8Q3W - chains C and L of the 12 polymer chains in the assembly; structure by electron microscopy, 3.18 A resolution.

Chain C:
Protein: Insertion sequence IS5376 putative ATP-binding protein
From: Geobacillus stearothermophilus
UniProt: Q45619 (ISTB_GEOSE); residues 1-251 here = UniProt positions 1-251
Amino-acid sequence (254 residues; numbered -2 to 251; the number before each row is that of its first residue; numbers below 1 keep their minus sign (Gly-2 is residue -2)):
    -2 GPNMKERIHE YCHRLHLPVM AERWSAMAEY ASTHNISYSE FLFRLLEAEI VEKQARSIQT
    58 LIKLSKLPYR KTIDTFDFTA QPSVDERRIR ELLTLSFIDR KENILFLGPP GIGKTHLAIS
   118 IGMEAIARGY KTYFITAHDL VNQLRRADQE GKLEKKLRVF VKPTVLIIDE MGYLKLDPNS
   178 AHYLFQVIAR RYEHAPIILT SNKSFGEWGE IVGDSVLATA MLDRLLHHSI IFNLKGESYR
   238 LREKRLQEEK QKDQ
Unresolved in the structure: -2 to 0, 247-251
Sequence notes: expression tag (-2 to 0)
Swiss-Prot annotation at these positions:
  - binding site (ATP): Gly105 to Thr112
Metal / ion sites: Mg2+: Thr112 (together with ATP)
Small-molecule neighbours:
  - ATP (adenosine-5'-triphosphate), molecule 1: Tyr66, Lys68, Thr72, Phe73, Asp74, Gln78, Pro106, Pro107, Gly108, Ile109, Gly110, Lys111, Thr112, His113, Glu167, Tyr170, Tyr236, Arg237
  - ATP, molecule 2: Tyr189, Arg221, His224
From the paper describing this entry:
  - mutagenesis - Y35A, R84A, E167Q, Y170A: decreased catalytic activity
  - mutagenesis - Y170A: unchanged catalytic activity (integration activity)

Chain L:
Molecule: DNA (48-MER) Traget DNA Rv
Sequence (60 nucleotides; numbered -3 to 56; the number before each row is that of its first residue; numbers below 1 keep their minus sign (DC-3 is residue -3)):
    -3 CCTGAAGGGA GGCATGGCAT AACTAGTCAG CGTGGCTAAC ACGTCGGATC ATCGCAAGCA
Unresolved in the structure: -3 to 0, 49-56

Chain C / chain L interface:
Contacting residue pairs (5):
  Arg53(C) - DA37(L)  salt bridge to the phosphate
  Leu61(C) - DC36(L)  phosphate contact
  Lys128(C) - DA35(L)  salt bridge to the phosphate
  Lys159(C) - DA34(L)  hydrogen bond to the phosphate
  Lys159(C) - DA35(L)  salt bridge to the phosphate
Other interface residues (no listed pair), chain C (5 interface residues in all): Arg155

In short:
Chain C and chain L form an interface of 5 and 4 residues respectively; the contacts include 1 hydrogen bond
and 3 salt bridges. Polar contacts include Lys159(C)-DA34(L), Arg53(C)-DA37(L) and Lys128(C)-DA35(L). From the
paper: Y35A, R84A and E167Q of chain C, among others, reduce catalytic activity; Y170A of chain C leaves
catalytic activity (integration activity) unchanged.
Here chain C is Insertion sequence IS5376 putative ATP-binding protein (Geobacillus stearothermophilus) and
chain L is DNA (48-MER) Traget DNA Rv. Entry 8Q3W (ATP-bound IstB in complex to duplex DNA) was determined by
electron microscopy, deposited together with 8Q4D.
